PDB entry 2XG7 | X-ray diffraction, 3.45 A resolution | chains A and C

[Chain A (and C)]
Name: Bone marrow stromal antigen 2
Source organism: Homo sapiens
Notes: fragment: ectodomain, residues 51-151; chain C of this document is another copy of the same molecule, construct and numbering; everything in this record applies to it too
Reference sequence: Q10589 (BST2_HUMAN); residues 51-151 here = UniProt positions 51-151
Sequence (103 residues; numbered 51 to 153; the number before each row is that of its first residue):
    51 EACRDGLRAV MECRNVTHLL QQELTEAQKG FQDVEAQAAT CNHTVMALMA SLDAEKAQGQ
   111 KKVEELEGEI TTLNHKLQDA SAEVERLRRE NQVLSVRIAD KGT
Not modelled in the structure: 51-71 (chain C: 51-76, 152-153)
Sequence notes: expression tag (152-153)
Glycans and other covalent adducts: N-acetylglucosamine (NAG) linked to Asn92
Reported in the primary citation:
  - post-translational modification sites: Asn92
  - binding site for N-acetylglucosamine: Asn92
  - conformationally variable residues (helix shift): Ala88
  - self-association interface (contacts with another copy of this molecule); pairs are residue here / residue on that copy: Ala88-Ala88
  - mutagenesis - L70D: abolished binding to reducing conditions
  - mutagenesis - L70D (1.5-fold): increased expression

[How chain A and chain C interact]
Inter-chain disulfides: Cys91(A)-Cys91(C)
Pairs across the interface - 55 pairs, chain A then chain C:
  Gly80(A) - Phe81(C)
  Phe81(A) - Phe81(C)  hydrophobic
  Val84(A) - Val84(C)  hydrophobic
  Val84(A) - Glu85(C)
  Glu85(A) - Val84(C)
  Gln87(A) - Ala88(C)
  Ala88(A) - Gln87(C)
  Cys91(A) - Cys91(C)  disulfide
  Cys91(A) - Asn92(C)
  Cys91(A) - Val95(C)  hydrophobic
  Asn92(A) - Cys91(C)
  Thr94(A) - Val95(C)
  Val95(A) - Val95(C)  hydrophobic
  Val95(A) - Leu98(C)
  Leu98(A) - Val95(C)
  Leu98(A) - Leu98(C)  hydrophobic
  Ser101(A) - Leu102(C)
  Leu102(A) - Leu102(C)  hydrophobic
  Glu105(A) - Leu102(C)
  Lys112(A) - Val113(C)
  Val113(A) - Leu116(C)  hydrophobic
  Leu116(A) - Val113(C)  hydrophobic
  Leu116(A) - Leu116(C)  hydrophobic
  Leu116(A) - Ile120(C)  hydrophobic
  Glu119(A) - Ile120(C)
  Ile120(A) - Leu116(C)
  Ile120(A) - Ile120(C)  hydrophobic
  Ile120(A) - Leu123(C)  hydrophobic
  Leu123(A) - Ile120(C)  hydrophobic
  Leu123(A) - Leu123(C)  hydrophobic
  Leu123(A) - Asn124(C)
  Asn124(A) - Leu123(C)
  Lys126(A) - Leu127(C)
  Leu127(A) - Lys126(C)
  Leu127(A) - Leu127(C)
  Ala130(A) - Ala130(C)  hydrophobic
  Glu133(A) - Arg138(C)  salt bridge
  Val134(A) - Glu133(C)
  Val134(A) - Val134(C)  hydrophobic
  Val134(A) - Leu137(C)  hydrophobic
  Arg136(A) - Arg138(C)
  Leu137(A) - Leu137(C)  hydrophobic
  Leu137(A) - Asn141(C)  hydrogen bond (backbone-side chain)
  Arg138(A) - Glu133(C)  salt bridge
  Glu140(A) - Asn141(C)  hydrogen bond
  Asn141(A) - Asn141(C)  hydrogen bond
  Asn141(A) - Leu144(C)
  Leu144(A) - Asn141(C)
  Leu144(A) - Leu144(C)  hydrophobic
  Leu144(A) - Ile148(C)  hydrophobic
  Ser145(A) - Leu144(C)
  Arg147(A) - Ile148(C)
  Ile148(A) - Arg147(C)
  Ile148(A) - Ile148(C)  hydrophobic
  Lys151(A) - Lys151(C)
Interface residues without a listed pair, chain A (39 interface residues in all): Ala77, Met99, Lys106
Interface residues without a listed pair, chain C (35 interface residues in all): Gly80, Thr94, Met99, Ser101, Glu105, Lys106, Glu119, Ser145
From the paper, about this interface:
  - pairs named by the authors: Ala88(A)-Ala88(C), Cys91(A)-Cys91(C) (covalent link)

[In short]
39 residues of chain A face 35 of chain C across their interface, with 1 disulfide bond, 3 hydrogen bonds and
2 salt bridges. Polar contacts include Glu133(A)-Arg138(C), Leu137(A)-Asn141(C) and Glu140(A)-Asn141(C). The
authors report contacts between Ala88(A) and Ala88(C) and Cys91(A) and Cys91(C). From the paper: a binding
site for N-acetylglucosamine at Asn92(A); L70D of chain A abolishes binding to reducing conditions.
Both chains are Bone marrow stromal antigen 2 (Homo sapiens). Entry 2XG7 (Crystal Structure of BST2-Tetherin
Ectodomain expressed in HEK293T cells) was determined by X-ray diffraction, deposited together with 3NWH.
